7VZR - chains C and c of the 12 polymer chains in the assembly; structure by electron microscopy, 2.22 A resolution.

== Chain C ==
Protein: Cytochrome c, mono-and diheme variants
Source organism: Chloracidobacterium thermophilum B
UniProt: G2LDR4 (G2LDR4_CHLTF); residues 1-221 here = UniProt positions 1-221
Sequence (221 residues; numbered 1 to 221; the number before each row is that of its first residue):
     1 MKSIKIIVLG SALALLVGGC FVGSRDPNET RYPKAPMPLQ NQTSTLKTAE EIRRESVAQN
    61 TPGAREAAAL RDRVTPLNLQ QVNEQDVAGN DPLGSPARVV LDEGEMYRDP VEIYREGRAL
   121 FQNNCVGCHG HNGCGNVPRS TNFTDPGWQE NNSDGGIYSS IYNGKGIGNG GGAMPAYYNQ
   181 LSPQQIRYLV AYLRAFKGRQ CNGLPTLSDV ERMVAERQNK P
Not modelled in the structure: 1-17, 50-57, 219-221
Metal / ion sites: heme c Fe near His-129 (its only coordinating residue here)
Residues lining bound ligands:
  - chlorophyll a (CLA): Gly-18, Gly-19, Cys-20, Phe-21, Val-22
  - heme c (HEC), molecule 1: Asn-124, Cys-125, Cys-128, His-129, Val-137, Pro-138, Arg-139, Ser-140, Thr-141, Phe-143, Trp-148, Asn-152, Ile-157, Ser-160, Ile-161, Lys-165, Ala-173, Met-174, Pro-175, Tyr-177, Leu-181, Leu-189, Leu-193
  - heme c (HEC), molecule 2: Asn-151, Asn-152, Ser-153, Gly-156, Lys-165

== Chain c ==
Protein: Cytochrome c domain-containing protein
Source organism: Chloracidobacterium thermophilum B
UniProt: G2LDR3 (G2LDR3_CHLTF); residues 16-160 here = UniProt positions 16-160
Sequence (145 residues; numbered 16 to 160; the number before each row is that of its first residue):
    16 VMATGCFVGA RNASEPRLGS SSIAASRTAP AYLREAQVLY EGSTDGLPKD TPADEIAHYK
    76 AMLAELQTRN YAACAGCHQV NGGGNKAINA TNFQDAGWQA NNSSPGMVTS IVNGKGKVMP
   136 AYKDKLTLQQ INYLVEYIRR FEKKR
Metal / ion sites: heme c Fe: His-93, Met-134
Residues lining bound ligands:
  - chlorophyll a (CLA): Met-17, Ala-18, Cys-21, Phe-22, Val-23
  - heme c (HEC), molecule 1: Tyr-86, Ala-87, Ala-88, Cys-89, Cys-92, His-93, Ile-103, Asn-104, Ala-105, Thr-106, Phe-108, Trp-113, Asn-117, Met-122, Ser-125, Ile-126, Lys-130, Gly-131, Val-133, Met-134, Pro-135, Tyr-137, Leu-149, Ile-153
  - heme c (HEC), molecule 2: Asn-116, Asn-117, Ser-118, Gly-121, Lys-130
  - lycopene (LYC): Val-16, Met-17, Ala-18

== Chain C / chain c interface ==
Residue-residue contacts - 33 pairs, chain C then chain c:
  Pro-96(C) / Lys-132(c)  hydrogen bond (backbone-side chain)
  Ala-97(C) / Lys-132(c)  hydrogen bond (backbone-side chain)
  Arg-98(C) / Lys-132(c)
  Val-99(C) / Lys-132(c)  hydrogen bond (backbone-side chain)
  Arg-139(C) / Gln-114(c)
  Arg-139(C) / Ala-115(c)  hydrogen bond (side chain-backbone)
  Arg-139(C) / Asn-117(c)  hydrogen bond (side chain-backbone)
  Arg-139(C) / Ser-118(c)
  Thr-141(C) / Asn-116(c)  hydrogen bond (side chain-backbone)
  Asn-142(C) / Asn-116(c)
  Asp-145(C) / Gly-112(c)
  Asp-145(C) / Asn-116(c)  hydrogen bond
  Gly-147(C) / Asp-110(c)
  Gly-147(C) / Trp-113(c)
  Trp-148(C) / Asn-116(c)
  Glu-150(C) / Lys-101(c)
  Asn-151(C) / Thr-106(c)
  Asn-151(C) / Asn-107(c)  hydrogen bond (side chain-backbone)
  Asn-151(C) / Asp-110(c)  hydrogen bond
  Asn-152(C) / Lys-130(c)  hydrogen bond
  Ser-153(C) / Asn-104(c)
  Gly-155(C) / Gly-131(c)
  Gly-156(C) / Lys-130(c)
  Gly-156(C) / Gly-131(c)
  Ser-159(C) / Lys-130(c)
  Ser-159(C) / Gly-131(c)  hydrogen bond (side chain-backbone)
  Ser-160(C) / Lys-130(c)
  Lys-165(C) / Asn-117(c)  hydrogen bond
  Lys-165(C) / Gly-121(c)
  Lys-165(C) / Thr-124(c)
  Gly-166(C) / Gly-121(c)
  Gly-166(C) / Thr-124(c)  hydrogen bond (backbone-side chain)
  Ile-167(C) / Thr-124(c)
Also at the interface, not in a pair above, chain C (23 interface residues in all): Leu-101, Asn-163
Also at the interface, not in a pair above, chain c (21 interface residues in all): Pro-120, Met-122, Val-123, Asn-128

== Overview ==
The interface between chain C and chain c involves 23 residues on one side and 21 on the other, with 13
hydrogen bonds. Among the polar pairs are Pro-96(C)/Lys-132(c), Ala-97(C)/Lys-132(c) and Val-99(C)/Lys-132(c).
Heme c is bound between chain C and chain c.
Chain C is Cytochrome c, mono-and diheme variants and chain c is Cytochrome c domain-containing protein, both
from Chloracidobacterium thermophilum B; the structure, Structure of the Acidobacteria homodimeric reaction
center bound with cytochrome c (the smaller form), was determined by electron microscopy (same publication as
7VZG).
